PDB entry 2Z6S | X-ray diffraction, 1.25 A resolution | chain A

[Chain A]
Molecule: Myoglobin
Organism: Physeter catodon
UniProt: P02185 (MYG_PHYCA); residues 1-153 here correspond to UniProt positions 2-154 (UniProt number = residue number + 1)
Chain sequence (153 residues; each row starts with the number of its first residue):
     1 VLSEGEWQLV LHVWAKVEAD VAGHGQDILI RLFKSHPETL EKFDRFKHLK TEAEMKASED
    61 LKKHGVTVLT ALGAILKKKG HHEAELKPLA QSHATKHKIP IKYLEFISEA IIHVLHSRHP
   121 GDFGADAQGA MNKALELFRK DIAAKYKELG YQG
Not modelled in the structure: 153
Curated features (UniProtKB/Swiss-Prot):
  - binding site (nitrite): His64
  - binding site (O2): His64
  - binding site (heme b): His93
  - modified residue: Ser3 (Phosphoserine), Thr67 (Phosphothreonine)
Bound ions: heme Fe: His93 (together with oxygen molecule)
Residues lining bound ligands: heme / oxygen molecule: Leu32, Thr39, Lys42, Phe43, Arg45, His64, Thr67, Val68, Ala71, Leu72, Leu89, Ser92, His93, His97, Ile99, Tyr103, Leu104, Ile107, Ile111, Phe138

[Summary]
Bound to chain A: heme / oxygen molecule. UniProt lists nitrite-binding residue His64, O2-binding residue
His64 and heme b-binding residue His93.
Chain A is Myoglobin (Physeter catodon); the structure, Crystal structure of the oxy myoglobin free from
X-ray-induced photoreduction, was determined by X-ray diffraction (same publication as 2Z6T).
